Entry 7D7C (electron microscopy, 3.60 A resolution); this record covers chains C and N of the 7 polymer chains in the assembly.

# Chain C
Protein: DNA-directed RNA polymerase subunit beta
Source organism: Escherichia coli 1-392-07_S4_C3
Notes: EC 2.7.7.6
UniProtKB: A0A080FHH4 (A0A080FHH4_ECOLX); residue numbers follow UniProt; this construct covers 1-1342
Amino-acid sequence (1342 residues; numbered 1 to 1342; the number before each row is that of its first residue):
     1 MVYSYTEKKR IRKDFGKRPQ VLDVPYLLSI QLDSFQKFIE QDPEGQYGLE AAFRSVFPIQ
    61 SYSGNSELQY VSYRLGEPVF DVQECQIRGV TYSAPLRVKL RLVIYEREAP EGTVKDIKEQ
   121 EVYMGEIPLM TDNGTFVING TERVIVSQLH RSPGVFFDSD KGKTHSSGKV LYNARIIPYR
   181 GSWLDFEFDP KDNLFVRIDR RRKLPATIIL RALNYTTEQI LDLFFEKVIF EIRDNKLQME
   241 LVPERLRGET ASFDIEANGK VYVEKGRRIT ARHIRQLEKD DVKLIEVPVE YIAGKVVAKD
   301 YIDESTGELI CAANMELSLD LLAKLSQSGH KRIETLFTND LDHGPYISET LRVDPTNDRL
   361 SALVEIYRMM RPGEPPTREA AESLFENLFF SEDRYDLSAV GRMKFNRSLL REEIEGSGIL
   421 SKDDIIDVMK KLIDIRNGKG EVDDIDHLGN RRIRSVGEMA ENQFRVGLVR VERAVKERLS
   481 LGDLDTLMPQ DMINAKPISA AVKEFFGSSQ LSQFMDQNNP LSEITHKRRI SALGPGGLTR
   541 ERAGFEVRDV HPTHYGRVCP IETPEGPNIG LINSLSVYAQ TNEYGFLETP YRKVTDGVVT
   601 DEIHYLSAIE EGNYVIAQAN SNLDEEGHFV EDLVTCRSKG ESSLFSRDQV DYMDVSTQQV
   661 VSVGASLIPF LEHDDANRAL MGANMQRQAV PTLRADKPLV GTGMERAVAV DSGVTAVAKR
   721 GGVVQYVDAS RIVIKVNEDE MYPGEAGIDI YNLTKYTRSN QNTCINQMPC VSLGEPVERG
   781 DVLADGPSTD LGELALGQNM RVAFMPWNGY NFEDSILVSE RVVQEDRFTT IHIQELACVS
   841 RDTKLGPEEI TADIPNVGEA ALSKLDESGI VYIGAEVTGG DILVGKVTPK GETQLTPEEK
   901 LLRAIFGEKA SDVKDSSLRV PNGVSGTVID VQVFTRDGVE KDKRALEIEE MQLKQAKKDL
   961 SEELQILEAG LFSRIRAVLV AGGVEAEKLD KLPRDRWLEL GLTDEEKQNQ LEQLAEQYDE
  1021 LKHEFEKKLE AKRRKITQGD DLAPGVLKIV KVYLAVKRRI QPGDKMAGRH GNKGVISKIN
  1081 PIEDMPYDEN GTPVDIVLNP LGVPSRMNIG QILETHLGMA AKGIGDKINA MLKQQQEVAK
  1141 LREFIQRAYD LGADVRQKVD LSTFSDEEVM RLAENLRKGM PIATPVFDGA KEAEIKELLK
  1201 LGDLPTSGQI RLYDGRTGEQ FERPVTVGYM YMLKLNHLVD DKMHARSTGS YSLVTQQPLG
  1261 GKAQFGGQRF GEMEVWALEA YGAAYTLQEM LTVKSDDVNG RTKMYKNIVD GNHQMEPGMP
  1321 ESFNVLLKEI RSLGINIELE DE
Not modelled in the structure: 1, 891-914, 1342

# Chain N
Molecule: nontemplate strand (59-nt DNA)
Sequence (59 nucleotides; each row starts with the number of its first residue; note: 6 numbers in that range are skipped by the numbering (no residue carries them; nothing is unmodelled there); a row labelled like 31A-31G holds insertion residues (31A, then the next letters in order); numbers below 1 keep their minus sign (DC-5 is residue -5)):
    -5 CTAATAAAGA GCTCAGCACT ATTACTGAGA GTATAAA
31A-31G TACTCCT
    38 GATACTGAAG CAGCC
Not modelled in the structure: -5 to 21, 31A-31G

# Chain C / chain N interface
Residue-residue contacts (11):
  Tyr62(C) with DA30(N), phosphate contact
  Arg151(C) with DA39(N), base contact
  Lys163(C) with DC42(N), salt bridge to the phosphate
  Ser182(C) with DG38(N), hydrogen bond to the base
  Trp183(C) with DG38(N), stacking on the base; DA39(N), phosphate contact
  Asp199(C) with DG38(N), base contact
  Arg200(C) with DG38(N), sugar contact
  Leu481(C) with DT28(N), base contact
  Leu538(C) with DA39(N), base contact
  Arg542(C) with DT40(N), salt bridge to the phosphate
Also at the interface, not in a pair above, chain C (16 interface residues in all): Pro178, Gly181, Ile445, Glu477, Ser480, Val547
Also at the interface, not in a pair above, chain N (7 interface residues in all): DA29

# Summary
16 residues of chain C face 7 of chain N across their interface, with 1 hydrogen bond, 2 salt bridges and 1
aromatic stacking contact. Among the polar pairs are Ser182(C)-DG38(N), Lys163(C)-DC42(N) and
Arg542(C)-DT40(N).
Chain C is DNA-directed RNA polymerase subunit beta (Escherichia coli 1-392-07_S4_C3) and chain N is
nontemplate strand (59-nt DNA); the structure, CryoEM structure of gp55-dependent RNA polymerase-promoter open
complex, was determined by electron microscopy (same publication as 7D7D).
